PDB entry 7YVE | electron microscopy, 3.40 A resolution | chains A and N of the 9 polymer chains in the assembly

[Chain A]
Protein: Spike glycoprotein
Organism: Severe acute respiratory syndrome coronavirus 2
UniProtKB: P0DTC2 (SPIKE_SARS2); numbering as in UniProt (aligned over 1-1208)
Sequence (1288 residues; numbered 1 to 1288; the number before each row is that of its first residue):
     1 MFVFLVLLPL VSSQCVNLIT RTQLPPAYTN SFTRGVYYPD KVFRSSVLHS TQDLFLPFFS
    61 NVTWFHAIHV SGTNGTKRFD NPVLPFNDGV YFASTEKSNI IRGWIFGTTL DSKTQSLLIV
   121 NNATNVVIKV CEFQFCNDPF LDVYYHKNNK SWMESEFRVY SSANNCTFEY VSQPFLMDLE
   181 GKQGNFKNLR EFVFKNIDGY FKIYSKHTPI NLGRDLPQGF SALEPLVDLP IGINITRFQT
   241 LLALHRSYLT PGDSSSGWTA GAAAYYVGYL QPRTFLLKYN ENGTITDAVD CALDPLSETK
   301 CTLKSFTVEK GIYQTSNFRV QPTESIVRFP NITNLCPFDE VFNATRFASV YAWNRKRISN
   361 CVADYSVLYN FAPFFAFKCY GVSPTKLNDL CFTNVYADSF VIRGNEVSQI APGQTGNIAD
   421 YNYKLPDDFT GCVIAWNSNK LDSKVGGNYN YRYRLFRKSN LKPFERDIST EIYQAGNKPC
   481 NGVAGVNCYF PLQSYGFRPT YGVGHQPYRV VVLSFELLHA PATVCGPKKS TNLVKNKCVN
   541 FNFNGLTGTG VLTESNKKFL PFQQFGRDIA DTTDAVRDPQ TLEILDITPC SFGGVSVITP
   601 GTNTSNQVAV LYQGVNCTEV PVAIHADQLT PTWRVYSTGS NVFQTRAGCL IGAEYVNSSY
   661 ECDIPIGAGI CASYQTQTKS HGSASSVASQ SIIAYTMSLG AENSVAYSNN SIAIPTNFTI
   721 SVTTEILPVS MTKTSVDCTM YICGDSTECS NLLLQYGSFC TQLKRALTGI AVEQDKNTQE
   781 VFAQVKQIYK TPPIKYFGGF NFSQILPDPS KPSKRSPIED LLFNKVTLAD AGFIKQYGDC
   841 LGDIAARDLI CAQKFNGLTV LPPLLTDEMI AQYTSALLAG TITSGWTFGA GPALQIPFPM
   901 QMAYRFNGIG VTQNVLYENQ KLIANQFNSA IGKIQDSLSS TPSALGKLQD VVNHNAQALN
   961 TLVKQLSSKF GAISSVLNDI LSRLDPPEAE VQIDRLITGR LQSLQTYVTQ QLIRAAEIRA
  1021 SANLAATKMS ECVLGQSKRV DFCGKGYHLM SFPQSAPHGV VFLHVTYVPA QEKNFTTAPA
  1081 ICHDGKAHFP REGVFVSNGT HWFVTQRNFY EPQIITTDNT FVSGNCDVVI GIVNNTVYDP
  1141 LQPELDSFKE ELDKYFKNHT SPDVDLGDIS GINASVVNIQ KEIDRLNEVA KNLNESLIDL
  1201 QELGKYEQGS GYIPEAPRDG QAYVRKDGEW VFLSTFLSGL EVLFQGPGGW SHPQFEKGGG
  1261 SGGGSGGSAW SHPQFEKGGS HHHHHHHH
Not modelled in the structure: 1-26, 71-79, 143-156, 177-186, 211-214, 621-640, 677-689, 829-854, 1147-1288
Cystine bridges: Cys131-Cys166, Cys291-Cys301, Cys336-Cys361, Cys379-Cys432, Cys391-Cys525, Cys480-Cys488, Cys538-Cys590, Cys617-Cys649, Cys662-Cys671, Cys738-Cys760, Cys743-Cys749, Cys1032-Cys1043, Cys1082-Cys1126
Sequence notes: variant Ile19 (Thr in P0DTC2), Asp142 (Gly in P0DTC2), Gly213 (Val in P0DTC2), Asp339 (Gly in P0DTC2), Phe371 (Ser in P0DTC2), Pro373 (Ser in P0DTC2), Phe375 (Ser in P0DTC2), Ala376 (Thr in P0DTC2), Asn405 (Asp in P0DTC2), Ser408 (Arg in P0DTC2), Asn417 (Lys in P0DTC2), Lys440 (Asn in P0DTC2), Arg452 (Leu in P0DTC2), Asn477 (Ser in P0DTC2), Lys478 (Thr in P0DTC2), Ala484 (Glu in P0DTC2), Val486 (Phe in P0DTC2), Arg498 (Gln in P0DTC2), Tyr501 (Asn in P0DTC2), His505 (Tyr in P0DTC2), Gly614 (Asp in P0DTC2), Tyr655 (His in P0DTC2), Ser658 (Asn in P0DTC2), Lys679 (Asn in P0DTC2), His681 (Pro in P0DTC2), Gly682 (Arg in P0DTC2), Ser683 (Arg in P0DTC2), Ser685 (Arg in P0DTC2), Lys764 (Asn in P0DTC2), Tyr796 (Asp in P0DTC2), Pro817 (Phe in P0DTC2), Pro892 (Ala in P0DTC2), Pro899 (Ala in P0DTC2), Pro942 (Ala in P0DTC2), His954 (Gln in P0DTC2), Lys969 (Asn in P0DTC2); engineered mutation Pro986 (Lys in P0DTC2), Pro987 (Val in P0DTC2); expression tag (1209-1288)
Residues lining bound ligands:
  - N-acetylglucosamine (NAG; 2-acetamido-2-deoxy-beta-D-glucopyranose), molecule 1: Thr108, Asn234, Thr236
  - N-acetylglucosamine (NAG), molecule 2: Ser112, Ala163, Asn164, Asn165
  - N-acetylglucosamine (NAG), molecule 3: Asn280, Glu281, Asn282
  - N-acetylglucosamine (NAG), molecule 4: Ala706, Glu1072, Asn1074
  - N-acetylglucosamine (NAG), molecule 5: Ser708, Asn709, Asn710
  - N-acetylglucosamine (NAG), molecule 6: Asn801, Ser803, Gln804
  - N-acetylglucosamine (NAG), molecule 7: Asn1098, Thr1100, His1101, Phe1103
UniProt features mapped onto this chain:
  - region: Asn280 to Cys301 (Putative superantigen), Asn448 to Tyr451, Tyr453 to Phe456 (Immunodominant HLA epitope recognized by the CD8+), Ser816 to Tyr837 (Fusion peptide 1), Lys835 to Phe855 (Fusion peptide 2), Asp1163 to Glu1202 (Heptad repeat 2)
  - site: Arg815, Ser816 (Cleavage)
  - glycosylation: Asn17 (N-linked (GlcNAc...) (complex) asparagine), Asn61 (N-linked (GlcNAc...) (hybrid) asparagine), Asn74 (N-linked (GlcNAc...) (complex) asparagine), Asn122 (N-linked (GlcNAc...) (hybrid) asparagine), Asn149 (N-linked (GlcNAc...) (complex) asparagine), Asn165 (N-linked (GlcNAc...) (complex) asparagine), Asn234 (N-linked (GlcNAc...) (high mannose) asparagine), Asn282 (N-linked (GlcNAc...) (complex) asparagine), Thr323 (O-linked (GalNAc) threonine), Ser325 (O-linked (HexNAc...) serine), Asn331 (N-linked (GlcNAc...) (complex) asparagine), Asn343 (N-linked (GlcNAc...) (complex) asparagine), Asn603 (N-linked (GlcNAc...) (hybrid) asparagine), Asn616 (N-linked (GlcNAc...) (complex) asparagine), Asn657 (N-linked (GlcNAc...) (complex) asparagine), Thr676 (O-linked (GlcNAc...) threonine), Thr678 (O-linked (GlcNAc...) threonine), Asn709 (N-linked (GlcNAc...) (high mannose) asparagine), Asn717 (N-linked (GlcNAc...) (hybrid) asparagine), Asn801 (N-linked (GlcNAc...) (hybrid) asparagine) and 6 more in UniProt
  - natural variant: Leu5 (L5F: In strain: Iota/B.1.526), Ser13 (S13I: In strain: Epsilon/B.1.427/B.1.429), Leu18 (L18F: In strain: Beta/B.1.351, Gamma/P.1 and 1 more), Thr20 (T20N: In strain: Gamma/P.1), Leu24 to Ala27 (sequence variant, change not given here; In strain: Omicron/BA.2, Omicron/BA.2.12.1 and 6 more), Pro26 (P26S: In strain: Gamma/P.1), Gln52 (Q52H: In strain: Omicron/EG.5.1), Ala67 (A67V: In strain: Eta/B.1.525, Omicron/BA.1), His69 to Val70 (deletion: In strain: Alpha/B.1.1.7, Eta/B.1.525 and 5 more), Gly75 (G75V: In strain: Lambda/C.37), Thr76 (T76I: In strain: Lambda/C.37), Asp80 (D80A: In strain: Beta/B.1.351), 78 further natural variant entries in UniProt
  - mutagenesis: His69 to Val70 (Increased incorporation of cleaved spike into virions), Asn121 (N121Q: Partial loss of biliverdin affinity), Arg190 (R190K: Partial loss of biliverdin affinity), Asn234 (N234Q: Increased resistance to neutralizing antibodies), Asn331 (N331Q: Reduced viral infectivity), Asn343 (N343Q: Reduced viral infectivity), Tyr453 (Y453F: Decreased HLA binding to NF9 epitope. Increased binding affinity to human ACE2), Ala475 (A475V: Increased resistance to neutralizing antibodies), Val483 (V483A: Increased resistance to neutralizing antibodies), Phe490 (F490L: Increased resistance to neutralizing antibodies and human covalescent sera neutralization), Gln493 (Q493N: Reduced host ACE2-binding affinity in vitro; Q493Y: Reduced host ACE2-binding affinity in vitro), His519 (H519P: Increased resistance to human covalescent sera neutralization), 5 further mutagenesis entries in UniProt

[Chain N]
Protein: TH027 Fab light chain
Organism: Homo sapiens
Notes: antibody fragment or engineered binder
Sequence (110 residues; each row starts with the number of its first residue):
     1 QSVLTQSPSA SGTPGQRVTI SCSGSRSNIG SNFVYWFHQL PGTAPKLLIH SNDQRPSGVP
    61 DRFSGSNSGT SASLAISGLR SEDEADYYCA AWDDSLSSWV FGGGTKLTVL
Cystine bridges: Cys22-Cys89

[Chain A / chain N interface]
Residue-residue contacts (6; chain A residue first):
  Gly416(A) with Arg17(N), hydrogen bond (backbone-side chain)
  Asn417(A) with Arg17(N)
  Asp420(A) with Arg17(N), salt bridge
  Phe456(A) with Gly15(N)
  Asn460(A) with Asp61(N), hydrogen bond
  Gln474(A) with Arg80(N)
Other interface residues (no listed pair), chain A (8 interface residues in all): Tyr421, Tyr489
Other interface residues (no listed pair), chain N (7 interface residues in all): Pro14, Ser77, Gly78

[Summary]
Chain A and chain N form an interface of 8 and 7 residues respectively, with 2 hydrogen bonds and 1 salt
bridge. Among the polar pairs are Asp420(A)-Arg17(N), Gly416(A)-Arg17(N) and Asn460(A)-Asp61(N). Ligands of
chain A: 7 copies of N-acetylglucosamine.
Here chain A is Spike glycoprotein (Severe acute respiratory syndrome coronavirus 2) and chain N is TH027 Fab
light chain (Homo sapiens). Entry 7YVE (Omicron BA.4/5 SARS-CoV-2 S in complex with TH027 Fab) was determined
by electron microscopy (same publication as 7YVF, 7YVK, 7YVL, 8GOU and 8GPY).
